2WKV - chains A and D of the 4 polymer chains in the assembly; structure by X-ray diffraction, 2.50 A resolution.

Chain A (and D):
Protein: Acetyl-CoA acetyltransferase
From: Zoogloea ramigera
Notes: EC 2.3.1.9; fragment: 2-11, 12-292; chain D of this document is another copy of the same molecule, construct and numbering; everything in this record applies to it too
UniProt: P07097 (THIL_ZOORA); the construct has insertions or renumbered stretches relative to UniProt, so the offset changes along the chain: 1-10 = UniProt 2-11; 12-392 = UniProt 12-392
Sequence (392 residues; row label = number of the first residue in the row):
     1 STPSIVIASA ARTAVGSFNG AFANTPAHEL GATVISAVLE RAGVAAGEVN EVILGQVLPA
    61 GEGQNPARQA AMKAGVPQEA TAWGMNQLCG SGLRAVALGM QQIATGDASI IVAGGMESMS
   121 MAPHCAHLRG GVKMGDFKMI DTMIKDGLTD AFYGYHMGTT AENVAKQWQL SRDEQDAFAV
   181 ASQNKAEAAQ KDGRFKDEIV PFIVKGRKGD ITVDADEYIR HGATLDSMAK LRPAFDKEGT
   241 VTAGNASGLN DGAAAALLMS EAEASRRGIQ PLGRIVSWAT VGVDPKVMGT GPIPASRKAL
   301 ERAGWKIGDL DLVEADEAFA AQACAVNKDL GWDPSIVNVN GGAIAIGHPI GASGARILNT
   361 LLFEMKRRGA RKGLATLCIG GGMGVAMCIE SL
Disordered / not traced: 1-3
Differences from the reference sequence: engineered mutation D316 (Asn in P07097)
Small-molecule neighbours: coenzyme A (COA): C89, L148, H156, M157, Q183, R220, S227, M228, L231, A234, F235, T242, A243, G244, A246, S247, G248, L249, M288, A318, F319, H348, I350
Curated features (UniProtKB/Swiss-Prot):
  - active site: C89 (Acyl-thioester intermediate), H348 (Proton acceptor), C378 (Proton acceptor)

Chain A / chain D interface:
Residue-residue contacts (32):
  F18(A) - K133(D)
  N19(A) - K133(D)
  H124(A) - V132(D)
  H124(A) - G135(D)  hydrogen bond (side chain-backbone)
  H124(A) - F137(D)
  K133(A) - F18(D)
  K133(A) - N19(D)
  M134(A) - D141(D)
  M134(A) - M143(D)  hydrophobic
  M134(A) - I144(D)  hydrophobic
  M134(A) - L249(D)  hydrophobic
  G135(A) - H124(D)  hydrogen bond (backbone-side chain)
  G135(A) - D141(D)  hydrogen bond (backbone-side chain)
  G135(A) - I144(D)
  D136(A) - M139(D)
  D136(A) - I140(D)
  D136(A) - D141(D)  hydrogen bond (side chain-backbone)
  F137(A) - H124(D)
  F137(A) - K138(D)
  F137(A) - M139(D)  hydrogen bond (backbone-backbone)
  K138(A) - D136(D)  salt bridge
  K138(A) - F137(D)
  M139(A) - D136(D)
  M139(A) - F137(D)  hydrogen bond (backbone-backbone)
  M139(A) - M139(D)  hydrophobic
  I140(A) - D136(D)
  D141(A) - M134(D)
  D141(A) - G135(D)  hydrogen bond (side chain-backbone)
  D141(A) - D136(D)  hydrogen bond (backbone-side chain)
  M143(A) - M134(D)  hydrophobic
  I144(A) - M134(D)  hydrophobic
  L249(A) - M134(D)  hydrophobic
Also at the interface, not in a pair above, chain A (16 interface residues in all): V132

In short:
Chain A and chain D each contribute 16 residues to their interface, with 8 hydrogen bonds and 1 salt bridge.
Polar pairs include K138(A)-D136(D), H124(A)-G135(D) and G135(A)-D141(D). Bound to chain A: coenzyme A.
Curated annotation (UniProt) lists 3 active-site residues on chain A.
Chain A and chain D are both Acetyl-CoA acetyltransferase (Zoogloea ramigera); the structure, Biosynthetic
thiolase from Z. ramigera. complex of the N316D mutant with coenzyme A, was determined by X-ray diffraction
(same publication as 2WKT, 2WKU, 2WL4, 2WL5 and 2WL6).
